Entry 6VMF (X-ray diffraction, 2.24 A resolution); this record covers chains A and D of the 4 polymer chains in the assembly.

# Chain A (and D)
Molecule: Glycine oxidase
From: Pseudoalteromonas luteoviolacea DSM 6061
Notes: chain D of this document is another copy of the same molecule, construct and numbering; everything in this record applies to it too
UniProtKB: A0A161XU12 (A0A161XU12_9GAMM); numbering as in UniProt (aligned over 1-816)
Amino-acid sequence (816 residues; numbered 1 to 816; the number before each row is that of its first residue):
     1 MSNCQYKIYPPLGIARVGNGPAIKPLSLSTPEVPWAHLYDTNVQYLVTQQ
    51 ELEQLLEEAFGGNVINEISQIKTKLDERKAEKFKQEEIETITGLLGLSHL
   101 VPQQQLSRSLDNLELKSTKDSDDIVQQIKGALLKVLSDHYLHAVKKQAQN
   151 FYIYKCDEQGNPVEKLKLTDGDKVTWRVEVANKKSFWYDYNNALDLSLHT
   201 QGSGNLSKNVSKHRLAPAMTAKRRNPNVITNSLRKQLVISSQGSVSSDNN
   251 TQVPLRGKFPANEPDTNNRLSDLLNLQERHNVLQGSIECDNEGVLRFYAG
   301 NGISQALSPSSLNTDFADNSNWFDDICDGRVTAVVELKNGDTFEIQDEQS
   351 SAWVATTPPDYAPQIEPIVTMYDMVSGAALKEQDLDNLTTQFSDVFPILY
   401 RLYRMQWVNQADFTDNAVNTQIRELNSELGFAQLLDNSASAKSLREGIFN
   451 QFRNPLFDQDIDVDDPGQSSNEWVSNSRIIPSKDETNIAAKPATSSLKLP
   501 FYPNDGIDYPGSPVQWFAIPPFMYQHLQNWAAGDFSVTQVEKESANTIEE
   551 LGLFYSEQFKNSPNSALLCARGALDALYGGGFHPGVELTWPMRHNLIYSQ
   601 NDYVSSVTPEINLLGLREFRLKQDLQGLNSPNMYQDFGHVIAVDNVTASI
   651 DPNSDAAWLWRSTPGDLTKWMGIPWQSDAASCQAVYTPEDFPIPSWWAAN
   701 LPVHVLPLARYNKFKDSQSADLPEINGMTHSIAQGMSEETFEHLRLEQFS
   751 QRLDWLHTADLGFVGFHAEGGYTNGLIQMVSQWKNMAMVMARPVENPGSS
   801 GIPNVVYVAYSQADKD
Unresolved in the structure: 1-3, 61-87, 114-124, 158-160, 263-277, 467-469 (chain D: 1-3, 78-81, 115-121, 158-160, 263-277, 465-470)
Sequence notes: engineered mutation Phe766 (Tyr in A0A161XU12)
Modified positions: Trp697 (6-[(carboxymethyl)amino]-7-hydroxy-L-tryptophan; TNQ)
Glycans and other covalent adducts: covalent link Cys682-Trp697
Metal / ion sites: Mg2+: Asp360, Ala362, Ile365, Ala699, Asn700
Reported in the primary citation:
  - mutagenesis - F316A (Kd 783 mum), Y766F (Kd 527 mum): decreased binding to glycine
  - mutagenesis - F316Y (8.0 +/- 0.2 s-1), Y766F (8.5 +/- 0.2 s-1): increased catalytic activity
  - catalytic residues: His583
  - catalytic residues: Asp678 (citing earlier work)
  - mutagenesis - F316A (3.1 +/- 0.2 s-1), H767A: decreased catalytic activity

# Interface between chain A and chain D
Pairs across the interface (141):
  Phe316(A) - His767(D)
  Gln410(A) - Arg710(D)
  Gln410(A) - Gln751(D)  hydrogen bond
  Phe413(A) - Glu747(D)
  Thr414(A) - Arg710(D)  hydrogen bond (backbone-side chain)
  Thr414(A) - Lys713(D)  hydrogen bond (backbone-side chain)
  Thr414(A) - Gln748(D)  hydrogen bond (backbone-side chain)
  Asp415(A) - Arg710(D)  salt bridge
  Asp415(A) - Lys713(D)  salt bridge
  Thr420(A) - Met728(D)
  Thr420(A) - Leu744(D)
  Gln421(A) - Ile732(D)
  Arg423(A) - Thr740(D)
  Arg423(A) - Leu744(D)
  Arg423(A) - Glu747(D)  salt bridge
  Glu424(A) - Ile732(D)
  Glu424(A) - Gly735(D)
  Glu424(A) - Met736(D)
  Ser427(A) - Met736(D)
  Ser427(A) - Ser737(D)
  Ser427(A) - Thr740(D)
  Glu428(A) - Gly735(D)
  Glu428(A) - Met736(D)
  Glu428(A) - Ser737(D)  hydrogen bond (side chain-backbone)
  Arg478(A) - Asp816(D)  salt bridge
  Pro481(A) - Gly765(D)
  Pro481(A) - Phe766(D)  hydrogen bond (backbone-backbone)
  Lys483(A) - Phe766(D)
  Lys483(A) - His767(D)
  Lys483(A) - Ala768(D)
  Ile507(A) - Phe766(D)  hydrophobic
  Asp508(A) - Phe766(D)
  His583(A) - Phe766(D)
  Ser681(A) - His767(D)
  Val685(A) - Gly765(D)
  Val685(A) - Phe766(D)  hydrophobic
  Tyr686(A) - His757(D)
  Tyr686(A) - Phe763(D)  hydrophobic
  Tyr686(A) - Val764(D)
  Tyr686(A) - Gly765(D)  hydrogen bond (backbone-backbone)
  Thr687(A) - Val764(D)
  Pro688(A) - Val764(D)
  Pro688(A) - Ala813(D)
  Glu689(A) - Ala813(D)
  Glu689(A) - Asp816(D)
  Asp690(A) - Leu753(D)
  Asp690(A) - His757(D)
  Asp690(A) - Ala813(D)  hydrogen bond (backbone-backbone)
  Asp690(A) - Asp814(D)  hydrogen bond (side chain-backbone)
  Phe691(A) - Pro707(D)  hydrophobic
  Phe691(A) - Arg710(D)
  Phe691(A) - Leu753(D)  hydrophobic
  Phe691(A) - Asp816(D)
  Trp696(A) - Phe766(D)  hydrophobic
  Trp697(A) - Phe766(D)
  Trp697(A) - His767(D)
  Ala709(A) - Phe691(D)  hydrophobic
  Arg710(A) - Gln410(D)
  Arg710(A) - Thr414(D)  hydrogen bond (side chain-backbone)
  Arg710(A) - Asp415(D)  salt bridge
  Arg710(A) - Phe691(D)
  Lys713(A) - Thr414(D)  hydrogen bond (side chain-backbone)
  Lys713(A) - Asp415(D)  salt bridge
  Met728(A) - Thr420(D)
  Ile732(A) - Gln421(D)
  Ile732(A) - Glu424(D)
  Gly735(A) - Glu424(D)
  Gly735(A) - Glu428(D)
  Met736(A) - Glu424(D)
  Met736(A) - Ser427(D)
  Ser737(A) - Ser427(D)  hydrogen bond (backbone-side chain)
  Ser737(A) - Glu428(D)  hydrogen bond (backbone-side chain)
  Glu739(A) - Ser799(D)
  Thr740(A) - Ser427(D)
  His743(A) - Leu746(D)
  His743(A) - Ser799(D)  hydrogen bond (side chain-backbone)
  His743(A) - Ser800(D)  hydrogen bond (side chain-backbone)
  His743(A) - Gly801(D)
  Leu744(A) - Thr420(D)
  Leu744(A) - Arg423(D)
  Leu746(A) - His743(D)
  Leu746(A) - Leu746(D)  hydrophobic
  Glu747(A) - Phe413(D)
  Glu747(A) - Arg423(D)  salt bridge
  Glu747(A) - Phe749(D)
  Glu747(A) - Ser750(D)
  Gln748(A) - Thr414(D)  hydrogen bond (side chain-backbone)
  Ser750(A) - Glu747(D)
  Ser750(A) - Ser750(D)
  Ser750(A) - Gln751(D)  hydrogen bond (backbone-side chain)
  Gln751(A) - Gln410(D)  hydrogen bond
  Gln751(A) - Phe413(D)
  Gln751(A) - Thr414(D)
  Gln751(A) - Ser750(D)  hydrogen bond (side chain-backbone)
  Leu753(A) - Asp690(D)
  Leu753(A) - Phe691(D)  hydrophobic
  His757(A) - Tyr686(D)
  His757(A) - Asp690(D)
  Thr758(A) - Asp690(D)
  Asp760(A) - Glu485(D)
  Phe763(A) - Tyr686(D)  hydrophobic
  Val764(A) - Pro481(D)  hydrophobic
  Val764(A) - Glu485(D)
  Val764(A) - Tyr686(D)
  Val764(A) - Thr687(D)
  Val764(A) - Pro688(D)
  Gly765(A) - Pro481(D)
  Gly765(A) - Tyr686(D)  hydrogen bond (backbone-backbone)
  Phe766(A) - Pro481(D)  hydrogen bond (backbone-backbone)
  Phe766(A) - Lys483(D)
  Phe766(A) - Ile507(D)  hydrophobic
  Phe766(A) - Asp508(D)
  Phe766(A) - His583(D)
  Phe766(A) - Val685(D)  hydrophobic
  Phe766(A) - Trp696(D)  hydrophobic
  Phe766(A) - Trp697(D)
  His767(A) - Phe316(D)
  His767(A) - Lys483(D)
  His767(A) - Ser681(D)  hydrogen bond
  His767(A) - Trp697(D)
  His767(A) - Tyr772(D)  hydrogen bond
  Ala768(A) - Lys483(D)
  Ala768(A) - Tyr772(D)
  Glu769(A) - Gly771(D)
  Glu769(A) - Tyr772(D)  hydrogen bond (backbone-backbone)
  Glu769(A) - Thr773(D)  hydrogen bond
  Gly771(A) - Glu769(D)
  Gly771(A) - Gly771(D)
  Tyr772(A) - His767(D)
  Tyr772(A) - Ala768(D)
  Tyr772(A) - Glu769(D)  hydrogen bond (backbone-backbone)
  Thr773(A) - Glu769(D)  hydrogen bond
  Ser799(A) - Glu739(D)
  Ser799(A) - His743(D)  hydrogen bond (backbone-side chain)
  Ser800(A) - His743(D)
  Gly801(A) - His743(D)
  Ala813(A) - Pro688(D)
  Ala813(A) - Glu689(D)
  Ala813(A) - Asp690(D)  hydrogen bond (backbone-backbone)
  Asp814(A) - Asp690(D)  hydrogen bond (backbone-side chain)
  Asp816(A) - Phe691(D)
Also at the interface, not in a pair above, chain A (70 interface residues in all): Ser482, Pro707, Ser731, Phe749, Gly770, Asn774
Also at the interface, not in a pair above, chain D (69 interface residues in all): Arg478, Ser482, Ala709, Thr758, Gly770, Asn774
Interface features reported in the paper:
  - interface residues, chain D: His767(D)

# Overview
70 residues of chain A face 69 of chain D across their interface; the contacts include 30 hydrogen bonds and 7
salt bridges. Polar pairs include Asp415(A)-Arg710(D), Asp415(A)-Lys713(D) and Arg423(A)-Glu747(D). From the
paper: catalytic residues His583(A) and Asp678(A); F316A and Y766F of chain A reduce binding to glycine; 4
substitutions were tested in all.
Both chains are Glycine oxidase (Pseudoalteromonas luteoviolacea DSM 6061). Entry 6VMF (Crystal structure of
the Y766F mutant of GoxA soaked with glycine) was determined by X-ray diffraction (same publication as 6VL7
and 6VMW).
